PDB entry 1N34 | X-ray diffraction, 3.80 A resolution | chains A and O of the 22 polymer chains in the assembly

== Chain A ==
Molecule: 16S ribosomal RNA
Organism: Thermus thermophilus
Sequence (1522 nucleotides; numbered 0 to 1544 plus 19 insertion-coded residues; 42 numbers in that range are skipped by the numbering (no residue carries them; nothing is unmodelled there); the number before each row is that of its first residue; a row labelled like 190A-190L holds insertion residues (190A, then the next letters in order); numbering starts at 0):
     0 UUUGUUGGAG AGUUUGAUCC UGGCUCAGGG UGAACGCUGG CGGCGUGCCU AAGACAUGCA
    60 AGUCGUGCGG G
    73 CCGCGGGGUU UU
    88 ACUCCG
    95 UGGUC
   101 AGCGGCGGAC GGGUGAGUAA CGCGUGGGU
  129A G
   130 ACCUACCCGG AAGAGGGGGA CAACCCGGGG AAACUCGGGC UAAUCCCCCA UGUGGACCCG
   190 C
190A-190L CCCUUGGGGUGU
   191 GUCCAAAGGG CUUU
   216 GCCCGCUUCC GGAUGGGCCC GCGUCCCAUC AGCUAGUUGG UGGGGUAAUG GCCCACCAAG
   276 GCGACGACGG GUAGCCGGUC UGAGAGGAUG GCCGGCCACA GGGGCACUGA GACACGGGCC
   336 CCACUCCUAC GGGAGGCAGC AGUUAGGAAU CUUCCGCAAU GGGCGCAAGC CUGACGGAGC
   396 GACGCCGCUU GGAGGAAGAA GCCCUUCGGG GUGUAAACUC CUGAA
   442 CCCGGGACGA AACCCCCGAC GA
   474 GGGGACUGAC GGUACCGGG
   494 GUAAUAGCGC CGGCCAACUC CGUGCCAGCA GCCGCGGUAA UACGGAGGGC GCGAGCGUUA
   554 CCCGGAUUCA CUGGGCGUAA AGGGCGUGUA GGCGGCCUGG GGCGUCCCAU GUGAAAGACC
   614 ACGGCUCAAC CGUGGGGGAG CGUGGGAUAC GCUCAGGCUA GACGGUGGGA GAGGGUGGUG
   674 GAAUUCCCGG AGUAGCGGUG AAAUGCGCAG AUACCGGGAG GAACGCCGAU GGCGAAGGCA
   734 GCCACCUGGU CCACCCGUGA CGCUGAGGCG CGAAAGCGUG GGGAGCAAAC CGGAUUAGAU
   794 ACCCGGGUAG UCCACGCCCU AAACGAUGCG CGCUAGGUCU CUGGGUCU
   848 CCUGGGGGCC GAAGCUAACG CGUUAAGCGC GCCGCCUGGG GAGUACGGCC GCAAGGCUGA
   908 AACUCAAAGG AAUUGACGGG GGCCCGCACA AGCGGUGGAG CAUGUGGUUU AAUUCGAAGC
   968 AACGCGAAGA ACCUUACCAG GCCUUGACAU GCUAGG
 1003A G
  1004 AACCCGGGUG AAAGCCUGGG GUGCCCC
1030A-1030D GCGA
  1031 GGGGAGCCCU AGCACAGGUG CUGCAUGGCC GUCGUCAGCU CGUGCCGUGA GGUGUUGGGU
  1091 UAAGUCCCGC AACGAGCGCA ACCCCCGCCG UUAGUUGCCA GCGGUUCGGC CGGGCACUCU
  1151 AACGGGACUG CCCGCGAAA
  1171 GCGGGAGGAA GGAGGGGACG ACGUCUGGUC AGCAUGGCCC UUACGGCCUG GGCGACACAC
  1231 GUGCUACAAU GCCCACUACA AAGCGAUGCC ACCCGGCAAC GGGGAGCUAA UCGCAAAAAG
  1291 GUGGGCCCAG UUCGGAUUGG GGUCUGCAAC CCGACCCCAU GAAGCCGGAA UCGCUAGUAA
  1351 UCGCGGAUCA G
 1361A C
  1362 CAUGCCGCGG UGAAUACGUU CCCGGGCCUU GUACACACCG CCCGUCACGC CAUGGGAGCG
  1422 GGCUCUACCC GAAGUCGCCG GG
  1446 AGCCUACGGG
  1459 CAGGCGCCGA GGGUAGGGCC CGUGACUGGG GCGAAGUCGU AACAAGGUAG CUGUACCGGA
  1519 AGGUGCGGCU GGAUCACCUC CUUUCU
Unresolved in the structure: 0-4, 1535-1538
What the authors report for this chain:
  - conformationally variable residues (order/disorder transition): G530, C1054, A1492, A1493

== Chain O ==
Name: 30S ribosomal protein S15
Organism: Thermus thermophilus
UniProtKB: Q5SJ76 (RS15_THET8); residues 2-89 here correspond to UniProt positions 1-88 (UniProt number = residue number - 1)
Amino-acid sequence (88 residues; numbered 2 to 89; the number before each row is that of its first residue):
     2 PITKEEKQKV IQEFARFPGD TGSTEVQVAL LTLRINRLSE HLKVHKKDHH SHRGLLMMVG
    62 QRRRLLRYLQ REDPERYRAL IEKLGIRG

== Interface between chain A and chain O ==
Residue-residue contacts (65; chain A residue first):
  G579(A) / Arg-54(O)  hydrogen bond to the sugar
  U580(A) / Arg-54(O)  salt bridge to the phosphate
  U580(A) / Leu-57(O)  sugar contact
  U580(A) / Met-58(O)  phosphate contact
  G581(A) / Gly-61(O)  phosphate contact
  G581(A) / Arg-65(O)  salt bridge to the phosphate
  U582(A) / Arg-64(O)  salt bridge to the phosphate
  U582(A) / Arg-68(O)  salt bridge to the phosphate
  C656(A) / Gln-28(O)  hydrogen bond to the sugar
  C656(A) / Gln-62(O)  sugar contact
  G657(A) / Thr-22(O)  hydrogen bond to the sugar
  G657(A) / Gly-23(O)  sugar contact
  G657(A) / Gln-28(O)  hydrogen bond to the sugar
  G658(A) / Lys-8(O)  salt bridge to the phosphate
  G658(A) / Ile-12(O)  phosphate contact
  G658(A) / Thr-22(O)  hydrogen bond to the sugar
  G658(A) / Leu-31(O)  sugar contact
  U659(A) / Lys-8(O)  salt bridge to the phosphate
  G660(A) / Lys-5(O)  phosphate contact
  G666(A) / His-51(O)  sugar contact
  G666(A) / Ser-52(O)  hydrogen bond to the base
  G667(A) / His-42(O)  base contact
  G667(A) / Asp-49(O)  hydrogen bond to the sugar
  G667(A) / His-50(O)  sugar contact
  G667(A) / His-51(O)  sugar contact
  G668(A) / His-46(O)  sugar contact
  G668(A) / Lys-48(O)  sugar contact
  G668(A) / Asp-49(O)  hydrogen bond to the sugar
  U669(A) / His-46(O)  sugar contact
  U669(A) / Lys-48(O)  phosphate contact
  A728(A) / Arg-54(O)  salt bridge to the phosphate
  A729(A) / His-51(O)  hydrogen bond to the base
  G730(A) / His-51(O)  hydrogen bond to the base
  C739(A) / His-42(O)  hydrogen bond to the sugar
  U740(A) / Pro-2(O)  phosphate contact
  U740(A) / Leu-39(O)  phosphate contact
  U740(A) / His-42(O)  hydrogen bond to the sugar
  U740(A) / Ser-52(O)  hydrogen bond to the sugar
  G741(A) / Arg-35(O)  salt bridge to the phosphate
  G741(A) / Leu-39(O)  sugar contact
  G741(A) / His-51(O)  sugar contact
  G741(A) / Ser-52(O)  hydrogen bond to the sugar
  G741(A) / Gly-55(O)  phosphate contact
  G742(A) / Arg-35(O)  salt bridge to the phosphate
  G742(A) / Gly-55(O)  phosphate contact
  G750(A) / Phe-18(O)  phosphate contact
  G750(A) / Asp-21(O)  hydrogen bond to the sugar
  G750(A) / Thr-22(O)  hydrogen bond to the sugar
  G750(A) / Gly-23(O)  hydrogen bond to the base
  G750(A) / Ser-24(O)  sugar contact
  G750(A) / Gln-28(O)  base contact
  U751(A) / Phe-18(O)  phosphate contact
  U751(A) / Gly-23(O)  sugar contact
  U751(A) / Ser-24(O)  sugar contact
  U751(A) / Thr-25(O)  hydrogen bond to the sugar
  G752(A) / Tyr-69(O)  hydrogen bond to the phosphate
  A753(A) / Tyr-69(O)  hydrogen bond to the phosphate
  A753(A) / Glu-73(O)  phosphate contact
  C754(A) / Leu-66(O)  sugar contact
  C754(A) / Tyr-69(O)  sugar contact
  C754(A) / Arg-72(O)  salt bridge to the phosphate
  G755(A) / Gln-62(O)  phosphate contact
  G755(A) / Arg-65(O)  salt bridge to the phosphate
  C756(A) / Arg-65(O)  salt bridge to the phosphate
  C764(A) / His-50(O)  phosphate contact
Interface residues without a listed pair, chain A (34 interface residues in all): A583, G727, C749, G763, G765, C808
Interface residues without a listed pair, chain O (39 interface residues in all): Gln-9, Gly-20, His-53, Met-59, Arg-77

== Overview ==
34 residues of chain A face 39 of chain O across their interface, with 20 hydrogen bonds and 12 salt bridges.
Among the polar pairs are G666(A)/Ser-52(O), A729(A)/His-51(O) and G730(A)/His-51(O). The paper reports
conformational variability at G530(A), C1054(A) and A1492(A) among others.
Chain A is 16S ribosomal RNA and chain O is 30S ribosomal protein S15, both from Thermus thermophilus; the
structure, Structure of the Thermus thermophilus 30S ribosomal subunit in the presence of codon and
crystallographically disordered ..., was determined by X-ray diffraction together with 1N32, 1N33 and 1N36
from the same study.
